PDB entry 6XN4 | electron microscopy, 3.35 A resolution | chains T and J of the 10 polymer chains in the assembly

== Chain T ==
Molecule: target RNA
From: Lactococcus lactis subsp. lactis
Sequence (30 nucleotides; numbered 9 to 38; the number before each row is that of its first residue):
     9 GUUGAAGCUU GGUUCAAAGA ACGUAUCAAG

== Chain J ==
Molecule: CRISPR-associated protein Csm5
From: Lactococcus lactis subsp. lactis
UniProtKB: L0CG31 (L0CG31_LACLL); residues 1-352 here = UniProt positions 1-352
Sequence (352 residues; each row starts with the number of its first residue):
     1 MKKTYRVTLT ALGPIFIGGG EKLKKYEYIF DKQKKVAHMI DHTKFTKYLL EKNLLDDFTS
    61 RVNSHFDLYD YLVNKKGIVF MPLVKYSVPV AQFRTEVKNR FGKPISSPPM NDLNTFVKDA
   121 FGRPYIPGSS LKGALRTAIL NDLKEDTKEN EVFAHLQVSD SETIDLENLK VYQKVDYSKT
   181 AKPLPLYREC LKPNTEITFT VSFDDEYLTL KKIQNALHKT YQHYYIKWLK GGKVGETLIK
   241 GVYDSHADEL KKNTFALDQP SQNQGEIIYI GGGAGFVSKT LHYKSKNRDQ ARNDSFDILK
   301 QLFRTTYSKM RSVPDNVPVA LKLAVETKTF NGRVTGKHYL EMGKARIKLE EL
Disordered / not traced: 94-109, 243-253, 319-334

== Chain T / chain J interface ==
Residue-residue contacts (11):
  U11(T) with Phe66(J), phosphate contact
  G12(T) with Lys24(J), base contact; Lys25(J), hydrogen bond to the sugar; Phe66(J), phosphate contact; Asn111(J), hydrogen bond to the sugar; Asp112(J), base contact; Pro185(J), sugar contact
  A13(T) with Pro185(J), base contact
  G15(T) with Phe303(J), sugar contact
  G20(T) with Lys148(J), hydrogen bond to the base
  U21(T) with Lys148(J), base contact
Also at the interface, not in a pair above, chain J (10 interface residues in all): Met110, Glu149

== Summary ==
6 residues of chain T and 10 residues of chain J are in contact; the contacts include 3 hydrogen bonds. Among
the polar pairs are G20(T)-Lys148(J), G12(T)-Lys25(J) and G12(T)-Asn111(J).
Here chain T is target RNA and chain J is CRISPR-associated protein Csm5, both from Lactococcus lactis subsp.
lactis. Entry 6XN4 (Structure of the Lactococcus lactis Csm CTR_3:2 CRISPR-Cas Complex) was determined by
electron microscopy, deposited together with 6XN3, 6XN5 and 6XN7.
